6YXW - chains A and B; structure by X-ray diffraction, 2.06 A resolution.

[Chain A]
Name: GTPase KRas
Source organism: Homo sapiens
UniProt: P01116 (RASK_HUMAN), isoform P01116-2; residues 1-167 here = UniProt positions 1-167
Amino-acid sequence (170 residues; row label = number of the first residue in the row; numbers below 1 keep their minus sign (Gly-2 is residue -2)):
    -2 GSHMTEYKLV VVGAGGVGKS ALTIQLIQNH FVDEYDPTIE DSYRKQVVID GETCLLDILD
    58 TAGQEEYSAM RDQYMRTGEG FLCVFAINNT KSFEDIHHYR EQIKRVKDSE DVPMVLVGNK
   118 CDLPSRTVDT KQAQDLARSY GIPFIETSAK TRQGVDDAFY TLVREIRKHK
Disordered / not traced: -2 to 1
Differences from the reference sequence: expression tag (-2 to 0)
Bound ions: Mg2+: Ser17 (together with GDP)
Ligand contacts: GDP (guanosine-5'-diphosphate): Ala11, Gly12, Gly13, Val14, Gly15, Lys16, Ser17, Ala18, Phe28, Val29, Asp30, Glu31, Tyr32, Asn116, Lys117, Asp119, Leu120, Ser145, Ala146, Lys147
Swiss-Prot annotation at these positions:
  - motif: Tyr32 to Tyr40 (Effector region)
  - binding site (GTP): Gly10 to Ala18, Val29 to Thr35, Ala59, Gly60, Asn116 to Asp119
  - modified residue: Met1 (N-acetylmethionine), Thr2 (N-acetylthreonine), Lys104 (N6-acetyllysine)
  - glycosylation: Thr35 (Microbial infection: O-linked (Glc) threonine)
Reported in the primary citation:
  - specificity-determining residues: His95
  - conformationally variable residues (loop rearrangement, side-chain flip): Gly60, Gln61, Arg68
  - contacts within the chain: Glu37-Arg68 (hydrogen bond), Gln61-Tyr96 (hydrogen bond)
  - mutagenesis - H95Q: decreased binding to Affimer K3 (chain B)
  - mutagenesis - H95L: abolished binding to Affimer K3 (chain B)

[Chain B]
Name: Affimer K3
Source organism: Homo sapiens
Amino-acid sequence (106 residues; numbered 1 to 106; the number before each row is that of its first residue):
     1 MASNSLEIEE LARFAVDEHN KKENALLEFV RVVKAKEQHS IDIWYDFTMY YLTLEAKDGG
    61 KKKLYEAKVW VKKLNNSHTY KNFKELQEFK PVGDAAAAHH HHHHHH
Disordered / not traced: 1-3, 93-106

[Interface between chain A and chain B]
Residue-residue contacts (38):
  Val9(A) - Ile43(B)  hydrophobic
  Gln61(A) - Ile43(B)
  Gln61(A) - Trp44(B)
  Gln61(A) - Tyr45(B)
  Glu62(A) - Tyr45(B)  hydrogen bond
  Glu62(A) - Lys72(B)  salt bridge
  Glu62(A) - Lys81(B)
  Glu63(A) - Phe47(B)
  Tyr64(A) - Phe47(B)
  Tyr64(A) - Trp70(B)  hydrophobic
  Arg68(A) - Asp42(B)  salt bridge
  Arg68(A) - Ile43(B)
  Asp69(A) - Ser40(B)  hydrogen bond
  Met72(A) - Ile41(B)
  Met72(A) - Asp42(B)
  Met72(A) - Ile43(B)  hydrophobic
  Arg73(A) - Gln38(B)
  Arg73(A) - His39(B)  hydrogen bond (side chain-backbone)
  Arg73(A) - Ser40(B)  hydrogen bond
  Asp92(A) - Trp44(B)
  His95(A) - Trp44(B)  hydrogen bond (side chain-backbone)
  His95(A) - Leu74(B)
  His95(A) - Asn75(B)
  His95(A) - Asn76(B)
  Tyr96(A) - Ile43(B)
  Tyr96(A) - Trp44(B)  hydrophobic
  Glu98(A) - Asn75(B)
  Gln99(A) - Ile41(B)
  Gln99(A) - Asp42(B)  hydrogen bond (side chain-backbone)
  Gln99(A) - Ile43(B)
  Gln99(A) - Trp44(B)  hydrogen bond (side chain-backbone)
  Gln99(A) - Tyr45(B)  hydrogen bond (side chain-backbone)
  Gln99(A) - Asp46(B)  hydrogen bond
  Arg102(A) - His39(B)
  Arg102(A) - Ile41(B)
  Arg102(A) - Asp46(B)  salt bridge
  Arg102(A) - Asn75(B)
  Val103(A) - Ile41(B)
Other interface residues (no listed pair), chain A (17 interface residues in all): Thr58
From the paper, about this interface:
  - pairs named by the authors: Val9(A)-Ile43(B) (hydrophobic contact), Gln61(A)-Trp44(B), Glu62(A)-Tyr45(B) (hydrogen bond), Arg68(A)-Asp42(B) (salt bridge), Met72(A)-Ile41(B) (hydrophobic contact), His95(A)-Trp44(B) (hydrogen bond), Tyr96(A)-Trp44(B), Gln99(A)-Asp42(B) (hydrogen bond), Arg102(A)-Asp46(B), Val103(A)-Ile41(B) (hydrophobic contact), Asp46(B)-Gln99(A)
  - interface residues, chain B: Ser40(B), Ile41(B)

[In short]
The interface between chain A and chain B involves 17 residues on one side and 16 on the other, with 9
hydrogen bonds and 3 salt bridges. Among the polar pairs are Glu62(A)-Lys72(B), Arg68(A)-Asp42(B) and
Arg102(A)-Asp46(B). The paper describes hydrophobic contacts between Val9(A) and Ile43(B), Met72(A) and
Ile41(B) and Val103(A) and Ile41(B); contacts between Gln61(A) and Trp44(B), Tyr96(A) and Trp44(B) and
Arg102(A) and Asp46(B) among others; hydrogen bonds between Glu62(A) and Tyr45(B), His95(A) and Trp44(B) and
Gln99(A) and Asp42(B). From the paper: H95Q of chain A reduces binding to Affimer K3 (chain B); interface
residues Ser40(B) and Ile41(B).
Chain A is GTPase KRas and chain B is Affimer K3, both from Homo sapiens; the structure, Affimer K3 - KRAS
protein complex, was determined by X-ray diffraction together with 7NY8 and 6YR8 from the same study.
